PDB entry 7M45 | X-ray diffraction, 1.89 A resolution | chains A and P of the 4 polymer chains in the assembly

# Chain A
Name: DNA polymerase lambda
Organism: Homo sapiens
Notes: EC 2.7.7.7, 4.2.99.-
UniProtKB: Q9UGP5 (DPOLL_HUMAN); residue numbers follow UniProt; this construct covers 242-464, 470-575
Sequence (329 residues; numbered 242 to 575; 5 numbers in that range are skipped by the numbering (no residue carries them; nothing is unmodelled there); the number before each row is that of its first residue):
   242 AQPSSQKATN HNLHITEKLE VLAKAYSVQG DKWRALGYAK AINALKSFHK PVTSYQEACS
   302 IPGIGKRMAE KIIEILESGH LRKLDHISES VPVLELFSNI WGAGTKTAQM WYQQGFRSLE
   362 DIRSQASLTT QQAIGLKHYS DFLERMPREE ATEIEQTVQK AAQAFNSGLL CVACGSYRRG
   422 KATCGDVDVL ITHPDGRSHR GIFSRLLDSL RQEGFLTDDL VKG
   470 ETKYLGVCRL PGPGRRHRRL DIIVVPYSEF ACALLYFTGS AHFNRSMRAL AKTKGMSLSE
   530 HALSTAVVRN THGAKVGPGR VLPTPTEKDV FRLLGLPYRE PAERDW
Not modelled in the structure: 242-250
Differences from the reference sequence: conflict Lys463 (Ser in Q9UGP5), Gly464 (Gln in Q9UGP5), Thr471 (Gln in Q9UGP5); engineered mutation Ala543 (Cys in Q9UGP5)
Bound ions: Na+ site 1: Cys300, Ile302, Ile305 (shared with 1 residue of chain D); Na+ site 2: Ser339, Ile341, Ala344 (shared with DA5(P) of chain P); Mg2+: Asp427, Asp429 (together with dTTP, pyrophosphate) (shared with DT7(P) of chain P); Na+ site 3: Asp427, Asp429, Asp490 (together with dTTP) (shared with DC6(P), DT7(P) of chain P)
Ligand contacts:
  - pyrophosphate / dTTP: Arg386, Gly416, Ser417, Arg420, Cys425, Gly426, Asp427, Asp429, Tyr505, Phe506, Thr507, Gly508, Ser509, Ala510, Asn513
  - s,r meso-tartaric acid (SRT): Glu330, Ser331, Val334, Tyr353, Arg358
From the paper describing this entry:
  - conformationally variable residues (side-chain flip): Asp427
  - Mg2+ coordination: Asp427

# Chain P
Molecule: 7-nt DNA strand
Sequence (7 nucleotides; row label = number of the first residue in the row):
     1 CAGTACT
Bound ions: Na+ site 1: DA5 (shared with Ser339(A), Ile341(A), Ala344(A) of chain A); Na+ site 2: DC6, DT7 (together with dTTP) (shared with Asp427(A), Asp429(A), Asp490(A) of chain A); Mg2+: DT7 (together with dTTP, pyrophosphate) (shared with Asp427(A), Asp429(A) of chain A)

# Interface between chain A and chain P
Pairs across the interface - 29 pairs, chain A then chain P:
  Ile341(A) - DA5(P)  phosphate contact
  Trp342(A) - DA5(P)  hydrogen bond to the phosphate
  Trp342(A) - DC6(P)  hydrogen bond to the phosphate
  Gly343(A) - DT4(P)  phosphate contact
  Gly343(A) - DA5(P)  hydrogen bond to the phosphate
  Ala344(A) - DT4(P)  phosphate contact
  Ala344(A) - DA5(P)  phosphate contact
  Gly345(A) - DT4(P)  hydrogen bond to the phosphate
  Thr346(A) - DT4(P)  hydrogen bond to the phosphate
  Lys347(A) - DG3(P)  phosphate contact
  Lys347(A) - DT4(P)  hydrogen bond to the phosphate
  Thr348(A) - DT4(P)  hydrogen bond to the phosphate
  Gly416(A) - DT7(P)  phosphate contact
  Arg420(A) - DT7(P)  hydrogen bond to the phosphate
  Asp427(A) - DT7(P)  phosphate contact
  Asp429(A) - DC6(P)  phosphate contact
  Asp429(A) - DT7(P)  phosphate contact
  Leu474(A) - DC6(P)  sugar contact
  Arg488(A) - DC6(P)  salt bridge to the phosphate
  Asp490(A) - DC6(P)  phosphate contact
  Tyr505(A) - DC6(P)  hydrogen bond to the base
  Tyr505(A) - DT7(P)  sugar contact
  Phe506(A) - DC6(P)  phosphate contact
  Phe506(A) - DT7(P)  sugar contact
  Thr507(A) - DT7(P)  phosphate contact
  Gly508(A) - DT7(P)  hydrogen bond to the phosphate
  Ser509(A) - DT7(P)  sugar contact
  Ala510(A) - DT7(P)  base contact
  Asn513(A) - DT7(P)  hydrogen bond to the base

# Overview
22 residues of chain A and 5 residues of chain P are in contact; the contacts include 11 hydrogen bonds and 1
salt bridge. Among the polar pairs are Tyr505(A)-DC6(P), Asn513(A)-DT7(P) and Trp342(A)-DA5(P). Chain A binds
pyrophosphate / dTTP and s,r meso-tartaric acid. From the paper: Mg2+ coordination by Asp427(A);
conformational variability at Asp427(A).
Here chain A is DNA polymerase lambda (Homo sapiens) and chain P is a 7-nt DNA strand. Entry 7M45 (DNA
Polymerase Lambda, TTP:At Mg2+ Reaction State Ternary Complex, 120 sec) was determined by X-ray diffraction,
deposited together with 7M43, 7M44, 7M46, 7M47, 7M48, 7M49 and 12 further entries.
